Entry 8GZ2 (electron microscopy, 3.30 A resolution); this record covers chains D and B of the 3 polymer chains in the assembly.

Chain D:
Name: Sodium channel subunit beta-1
Source organism: Homo sapiens
UniProt: Q07699 (SCN1B_HUMAN); residue numbers follow UniProt; this construct covers 1-218
Chain sequence (218 residues; row label = number of the first residue in the row):
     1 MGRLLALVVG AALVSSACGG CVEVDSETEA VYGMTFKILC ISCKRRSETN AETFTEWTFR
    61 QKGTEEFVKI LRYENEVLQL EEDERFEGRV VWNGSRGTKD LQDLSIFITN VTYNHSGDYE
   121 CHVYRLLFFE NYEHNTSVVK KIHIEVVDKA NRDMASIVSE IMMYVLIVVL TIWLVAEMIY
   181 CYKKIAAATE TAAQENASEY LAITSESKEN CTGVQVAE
Unresolved in the structure: 1-19, 193-218
Disulfide bonds: Cys21-Cys43, Cys40-Cys121
Glycans and other covalent adducts: N-acetylglucosamine (NAG) linked to Asn135
Swiss-Prot annotation at these positions:
  - glycosylation (N-linked (GlcNAc...) asparagine): Asn93, Asn110, Asn114, Asn135
  - natural variant: Asp25 (D25N: Found in a patient with idiopathic childhood epilepsy), Arg85 (R85H: In ATFB13), Glu87 (E87Q: Found in a patient with non-specific cardiac conduction defects), Ile106 (I106T: In DEE52; uncertain significance), Cys121 (C121W: In GEFSP1), Arg125 (R125C: In DEE52; R125L: In GEFSP1), Asp153 (D153N: In ATFB13)

Chain B:
Name: Sodium channel protein type 8 subunit alpha
Source organism: Homo sapiens
UniProt: Q9UQD0 (SCN8A_HUMAN); numbering as in UniProt (aligned over 1-1980)
Chain sequence (1980 residues; row label = number of the first residue in the row):
     1 MAARLLAPPG PDSFKPFTPE SLANIERRIA ESKLKKPPKA DGSHREDDED SKPKPNSDLE
    61 AGKSLPFIYG DIPQGLVAVP LEDFDPYYLT QKTFVVLNRG KTLFRFSATP ALYILSPFNL
   121 IRRIAIKILI HSVFSMIIMC TILTNCVFMT FSNPPDWSKN VEYTFTGIYT FESLVKIIAR
   181 GFCIDGFTFL RDPWNWLDFS VIMMAYITEF VNLGNVSALR TFRVLRALKT ISVIPGLKTI
   241 VGALIQSVKK LSDVMILTVF CLSVFALIGL QLFMGNLRNK CVVWPINFNE SYLENGTKGF
   301 DWEEYINNKT NFYTVPGMLE PLLCGNSSDA GQCPEGYQCM KAGRNPNYGY TSFDTFSWAF
   361 LALFRLMTQD YWENLYQLTL RAAGKTYMIF FVLVIFVGSF YLVNLILAVV AMAYEEQNQA
   421 TLEEAEQKEA EFKAMLEQLK KQQEEAQAAA MATSAGTVSE DAIEEEGEEG GGSPRSSSEI
   481 SKLSSKSAKE RRNRRKKRKQ KELSEGEEKG DPEKVFKSES EDGMRRKAFR LPDNRIGRKF
   541 SIMNQSLLSI PGSPFLSRHN SKSSIFSFRG PGRFRDPGSE NEFADDEHST VEESEGRRDS
   601 LFIPIRARER RSSYSGYSGY SQGSRSSRIF PSLRRSVKRN STVDCNGVVS LIGGPGSHIG
   661 GRLLPEATTE VEIKKKGPGS LLVSMDQLAS YGRKDRINSI MSVVTNTLVE ELEESQRKCP
   721 PCWYKFANTF LIWECHPYWI KLKEIVNLIV MDPFVDLAIT ICIVLNTLFM AMEHHPMTPQ
   781 FEHVLAVGNL VFTGIFTAEM FLKLIAMDPY YYFQEGWNIF DGFIVSLSLM ELSLADVEGL
   841 SVLRSFRLLR VFKLAKSWPT LNMLIKIIGN SVGALGNLTL VLAIIVFIFA VVGMQLFGKS
   901 YKECVCKINQ DCELPRWHMH DFFHSFLIVF RVLCGEWIET MWDCMEVAGQ AMCLIVFMMV
   961 MVIGNLVVLN LFLALLLSSF SADNLAATDD DGEMNNLQIS VIRIKKGVAW TKLKVHAFMQ
  1021 AHFKQREADE VKPLDELYEK KANCIANHTG ADIHRNGDFQ KNGNGTTSGI GSSVEKYIID
  1081 EDHMSFINNP NLTVRVPIAV GESDFENLNT EDVSSESDPE GSKDKLDDTS SSEGSTIDIK
  1141 PEVEEVPVEQ PEEYLDPDAC FTEGCVQRFK CCQVNIEEGL GKSWWILRKT CFLIVEHNWF
  1201 ETFIIFMILL SSGALAFEDI YIEQRKTIRT ILEYADKVFT YIFILEMLLK WTAYGFVKFF
  1261 TNAWCWLDFL IVAVSLVSLI ANALGYSELG AIKSLRTLRA LRPLRALSRF EGMRVVVNAL
  1321 VGAIPSIMNV LLVCLIFWLI FSIMGVNLFA GKYHYCFNET SEIRFEIEDV NNKTECEKLM
  1381 EGNNTEIRWK NVKINFDNVG AGYLALLQVA TFKGWMDIMY AAVDSRKPDE QPKYEDNIYM
  1441 YIYFVIFIIF GSFFTLNLFI GVIIDNFNQQ KKKFGGQDIF MTEEQKKYYN AMKKLGSKKP
  1501 QKPIPRPLNK IQGIVFDFVT QQAFDIVIMM LICLNMVTMM VETDTQSKQM ENILYWINLV
  1561 FVIFFTCECV LKMFALRHYY FTIGWNIFDF VVVILSIVGM FLADIIEKYF VSPTLFRVIR
  1621 LARIGRILRL IKGAKGIRTL LFALMMSLPA LFNIGLLLFL VMFIFSIFGM SNFAYVKHEA
  1681 GIDDMFNFET FGNSMICLFQ ITTSAGWDGL LLPILNRPPD CSLDKEHPGS GFKGDCGNPS
  1741 VGIFFFVSYI IISFLIVVNM YIAIILENFS VATEESADPL SEDDFETFYE IWEKFDPDAT
  1801 QFIEYCKLAD FADALEHPLR VPKPNTIELI AMDLPMVSGD RIHCLDILFA FTKRVLGDSG
  1861 ELDILRQQME ERFVASNPSK VSYEPITTTL RRKQEEVSAV VLQRAYRGHL ARRGFICKKT
  1921 TSNKLENGGT HREKKESTPS TASLPSYDSV TKPEKEKQQR AEEGRRERAK RQKEVRESKC
Unresolved in the structure: 1-105, 427-720, 982-1180, 1773-1980
Disulfide bonds: Cys281-Cys324, Cys906-Cys912, Cys944-Cys953, Cys1356-Cys1376, Cys1721-Cys1736
Glycans and other covalent adducts: N-acetylglucosamine (NAG) linked to Asn289, Asn295, Asn1358, Asn1372; glycan linked to Asn308, Asn326
Ligand contacts: 4,9-anhydro-tetrodotoxin (WMK; (1R,2S,3S,4R,5R,9S,11S,12S,14R)-7-amino-2,4,12-trihydroxy-2-(hydroxymethyl)-10,13,15-trioxa-6,8-diazapentacyclo[7.4.1.1~3,12~.0~5,11~.0~5,14~]pentadec-7-en-8-ium (non-preferred name)): Asp370, Tyr371, Glu373, Glu936, Glu939, Phe1412, Lys1413, Gly1414, Trp1415, Met1416, Asp1708
Swiss-Prot annotation at these positions:
  - binding site (Na(+)): Glu373, Glu936, Glu939
  - modified residue (Phosphoserine): Ser518, Ser520, Ser1497
  - glycosylation (N-linked (GlcNAc...) asparagine): Asn215, Asn289, Asn295, Asn308, Asn326 (high mannose), Asn1358, Asn1372, Asn1383
  - natural variant: Asp58 (D58N: In DEE13; uncertain significance), Phe210 (F210L: In DEE13), Asn215 (N215R: In DEE13; uncertain significance), Val216 (V216D: In DEE13), Arg223 (R223G: In DEE13), Ser232 (S232P: In DEE13), Phe260 (F260S: In DEE13; uncertain significance), Asn307 (N307S: In DEE13; uncertain significance), Leu407 (L407F: In DEE13; uncertain significance), Ala408 (A408T: In DEE13; uncertain significance), Val410 (V410L: In DEE13; uncertain significance), Glu479 (E479V: In DEE13; uncertain significance), 31 further natural variant entries in UniProt
  - mutagenesis: Met1416 to Asp1417 (Reduced inhibition by 4,9-anhydro-tetrodotoxin)
From the paper describing this entry:
  - binding site for 4,9-anhydro-tetrodotoxin: Asp370, Tyr371, Glu373, Glu936, Glu939, Lys1413, Asp1708
  - mutagenesis - L1712A (Kd 61.1 nM): unchanged binding to 4,9-anhydro-tetrodotoxin
  - mutagenesis - M1416T/D1417I (5-fold): decreased binding to 4,9-anhydro-tetrodotoxin
  - disease-associated variants - E1218K: decreased expression (citing earlier work)

Interface between chain D and chain B:
Residue-residue contacts (60):
  Gly20(D) with Pro1728(B)
  Cys21(D) with Ile1220(B); Tyr1221(B)
  Val22(D) with Ile1220(B); Glu1223(B); Gly1729(B)
  Glu23(D) with Gln1224(B), hydrogen bond (backbone-side chain)
  Val24(D) with Glu1223(B); Gln1224(B)
  Glu27(D) with Lys1226(B), salt bridge
  Lys44(D) with Glu335(B)
  Arg45(D) with Gln332(B); Cys333(B), hydrogen bond (side chain-backbone); Pro334(B), hydrogen bond (side chain-backbone); Glu335(B), salt bridge
  Arg46(D) with Tyr313(B); Leu322(B); Gln332(B), hydrogen bond (side chain-backbone); Pro334(B); Arg381(B); Asp1684(B), salt bridge
  Glu48(D) with Tyr313(B), hydrogen bond; Val315(B)
  Thr49(D) with Tyr313(B)
  Ser95(D) with Glu1726(B)
  Gln102(D) with Pro1728(B)
  Asp103(D) with Pro1728(B)
  Leu127(D) with Glu335(B)
  Phe129(D) with Tyr313(B), hydrophobic; Pro334(B), hydrophobic; Glu335(B); Tyr337(B)
  Glu130(D) with Tyr313(B); Thr314(B)
  Asn131(D) with Thr310(B)
  Tyr132(D) with Val283(B); Pro285(B)
  His134(D) with Glu335(B), hydrogen bond (side chain-backbone); Gly336(B)
  Ala155(D) with Thr1227(B)
  Ser156(D) with Thr1230(B); Tyr1234(B)
  Ser159(D) with Tyr1234(B)
  Glu160(D) with Tyr1234(B)
  Met163(D) with Tyr1234(B); Lys1237(B)
  Ile167(D) with Val1238(B), hydrophobic; Tyr1241(B), hydrophobic
  Leu170(D) with Phe1203(B), hydrophobic
  Thr171(D) with Tyr1241(B)
  Leu174(D) with Leu1245(B), hydrophobic; Leu1249(B), hydrophobic
  Cys181(D) with Thr1190(B); Leu1193(B), hydrophobic
  Tyr182(D) with Ser1183(B); Ile1186(B), hydrophobic; Thr1190(B)
  Ile185(D) with Ile1186(B), hydrophobic; Lys1189(B); Thr1190(B)
Interface residues without a listed pair, chain D (38 interface residues in all): Ile41, Thr136, Leu166, Glu177, Met178, Thr189
Interface residues without a listed pair, chain B (41 interface residues in all): Lys1182, Leu1187, Ile1194, Ile1231

Summary:
38 residues of chain D and 41 residues of chain B are in contact; the contacts include 6 hydrogen bonds and 3
salt bridges. Polar pairs include Glu27(D)-Lys1226(B), Arg45(D)-Glu335(B) and Arg46(D)-Asp1684(B). From the
paper: a binding site for 4,9-anhydro-tetrodotoxin at Asp370(B), Tyr371(B) and Glu373(B) among others;
M1416T/D1417I of chain B reduce binding to 4,9-anhydro-tetrodotoxin; 3 substitutions were tested in all.
Chain D is Sodium channel subunit beta-1 and chain B is Sodium channel protein type 8 subunit alpha, both from
Homo sapiens; the structure, Cryo-EM structure of human NaV1.6/beta1/beta2-4,9-anhydro-tetrodotoxin, was
determined by electron microscopy (same publication as 8GZ1).
